PDB entry 2GDE | X-ray diffraction, 2.00 A resolution | chains L and H of the 3 polymer chains in the assembly

Chain L:
Protein: Thrombin light chain
Source organism: Homo sapiens
Notes: EC 3.4.21.5
Reference sequence: P00734 (THRB_HUMAN); residues 1-14 here correspond to UniProt positions 336-349 (UniProt number = residue number + 335)
Amino-acid sequence (36 residues; row label = number of the first residue in the row; a row labelled like 14A-14M holds insertion residues (14A, then the next letters in order)):
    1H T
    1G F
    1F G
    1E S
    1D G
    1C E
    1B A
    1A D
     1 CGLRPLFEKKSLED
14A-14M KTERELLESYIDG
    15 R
Not modelled in the structure: 1H, 1G, 1F, 1E, 1D, 1C, 14L-14M, 15
Swiss-Prot annotation at these positions:
  - site: Arg15 (Cleavage)

Chain H:
Protein: Thrombin heavy chain
Source organism: Homo sapiens
Notes: EC 3.4.21.5
Reference sequence: P00734 (THRB_HUMAN); the construct lacks a stretch of the UniProt sequence and is renumbered around it, so the offset changes along the chain: 16-36 = UniProt 364-384; 37-60 = UniProt 386-409; 61-77 = UniProt 419-435; 78-97 = UniProt 437-456; 7 more segments
Amino-acid sequence (259 residues; numbered 16 to 247 plus 30 insertion-coded residues; 3 numbers in that range are skipped by the numbering (no residue carries them; nothing is unmodelled there); the number before each row is that of its first residue; a row labelled like 60A-60I holds insertion residues (60A, then the next letters in order)):
    16 IVEGSDAEIGMSPWQVMLFRK
   36A S
    37 PQELLCGASLISDRWVLTAAHCLL
60A-60I YPPWDKNFT
    61 ENDLLVRIGKHSRTRYE
   77A R
    78 NIEKISMLEKIYIHPRYNWR
   97A E
    98 NLDRDIALMKLKKPVAFSDYIHPVCLPDRETA
129A-129C ASL
   130 LQAGYKGRVTGWGNLKET
147A-147G WTANVGK
   150 GQPSVLQVVNLPIVERPVCKDSTRIRITDNMFCAG
  184A Y
   185 KP
186A-186D DEGK
   187 RGDACEGDSGGPFVMKSP
204A-204B FN
   205 NRWYQMGIVSWGE
   219 GCD
  221A R
   222 DGKYGFYTHVFRLKKWIQKVIDQFGE
Not modelled in the structure: 147A-147G, 245-247
Swiss-Prot annotation at these positions:
  - region: Ala183 to Val200 (High affinity receptor-binding region which is also known as the TP508 peptide)
  - active site (Charge relay system): His57, Asp102, Ser195
  - glycosylation: Asn60G (N-linked (GlcNAc...) (complex) asparagine)
Disulfide bonds: Cys42-Cys58, Cys168-Cys182, Cys191-Cys220
Ligand contacts: chlorodysinosin (SN3; (R)-3-((2S,3R)-1-((2s,3ar,5s,6s,7as)-2-(2-(1-carbamimidoyl-2,5-dihydro-1H-pyrrol-3-yl)ethylcarbamoyl)-5,6-dihydroxyocta hydro-1H-indol-1-yl)-3-chloro-4-methyl-1-oxopentan-2-ylamino)-2-methoxy-3-oxopropyl hydrogen sulfate): His57, Tyr60A, Trp60D, Leu99, Ile174, Asp189, Ala190, Cys191, Glu192, Ser195, Val213, Ser214, Trp215, Gly216, Glu217, Gly219, Cys220, Arg221A, Gly226, Phe227

Interface between chain L and chain H:
Inter-chain disulfides: Cys1(L)-Cys122(H)
Residue-residue contacts (57):
  Cys1(L) - Pro120(H)
  Cys1(L) - Val121(H)
  Cys1(L) - Cys122(H)  disulfide
  Cys1(L) - Arg206(H)  hydrogen bond (backbone-side chain)
  Asp1A(L) - His119(H)  salt bridge
  Asp1A(L) - Arg206(H)
  Ala1B(L) - Arg206(H)  hydrogen bond (backbone-side chain)
  Gly2(L) - Trp29(H)
  Gly2(L) - Pro120(H)  hydrogen bond (backbone-backbone)
  Gly2(L) - Cys122(H)
  Gly2(L) - Asn205(H)
  Gly2(L) - Arg206(H)
  Gly2(L) - Trp207(H)  hydrogen bond (backbone-backbone)
  Leu3(L) - His119(H)  hydrogen bond (backbone-side chain)
  Leu3(L) - Asn205(H)
  Leu3(L) - Arg206(H)
  Arg4(L) - Gly25(H)
  Arg4(L) - Met26(H)  hydrogen bond (side chain-backbone)
  Arg4(L) - Pro28(H)
  Arg4(L) - Trp29(H)
  Arg4(L) - Arg137(H)
  Arg4(L) - Trp207(H)
  Pro5(L) - Ser115(H)
  Pro5(L) - Asp116(H)
  Pro5(L) - His119(H)
  Leu6(L) - Ile24(H)
  Leu6(L) - Asp116(H)
  Phe7(L) - Glu23(H)
  Phe7(L) - Ile24(H)
  Phe7(L) - Gly25(H)
  Phe7(L) - Met26(H)
  Glu8(L) - Lys202(H)  salt bridge
  Glu8(L) - Asn205(H)
  Glu8(L) - Trp207(H)  hydrogen bond
  Lys9(L) - His119(H)
  Asp14(L) - Glu23(H)
  Asp14(L) - Met26(H)
  Asp14(L) - Arg137(H)  salt bridge
  Lys14A(L) - Glu23(H)  hydrogen bond (backbone-side chain)
  Thr14B(L) - Arg137(H)  hydrogen bond
  Thr14B(L) - Asn159(H)  hydrogen bond (backbone-side chain)
  Glu14C(L) - Arg137(H)
  Glu14C(L) - Lys202(H)  salt bridge
  Glu14E(L) - Lys135(H)  salt bridge
  Glu14E(L) - Asn159(H)  hydrogen bond
  Glu14E(L) - Tyr184A(H)  hydrogen bond
  Glu14E(L) - Lys186D(H)  salt bridge
  Leu14F(L) - Lys135(H)
  Leu14F(L) - Gly136(H)
  Leu14F(L) - Asn159(H)
  Leu14F(L) - Trp207(H)  hydrophobic
  Ser14I(L) - Gly133(H)
  Ser14I(L) - Tyr134(H)
  Ser14I(L) - Lys135(H)  hydrogen bond (side chain-backbone)
  Tyr14J(L) - Tyr134(H)  hydrophobic
  Tyr14J(L) - Lys202(H)  hydrogen bond (side chain-backbone)
  Tyr14J(L) - Pro204(H)
Also at the interface, not in a pair above, chain L (21 interface residues in all): Leu14G, Ile14K
Also at the interface, not in a pair above, chain H (28 interface residues in all): Tyr117, Leu129C, Met201

Summary:
Chain L and chain H form an interface of 21 and 28 residues respectively; the contacts include 1 disulfide
bond, 14 hydrogen bonds and 6 salt bridges. Among the polar pairs are Asp1A(L)-His119(H), Glu8(L)-Lys202(H)
and Glu14E(L)-Lys135(H). Ligands of chain H: chlorodysinosin.
Chain L is Thrombin light chain and chain H is Thrombin heavy chain, both from Homo sapiens; the structure,
Thrombin in complex with inhibitor, was determined by X-ray diffraction.
